Entry 5FUO (X-ray diffraction, 3.60 A resolution); this record covers chains A and L of the 3 polymer chains in the assembly.

Chain A:
Protein: Serum albumin
From: Homo sapiens
Reference sequence: P02768 (ALBU_HUMAN); residues 1-585 here correspond to UniProt positions 25-609 (UniProt number = residue number + 24)
Sequence (585 residues; row label = number of the first residue in the row):
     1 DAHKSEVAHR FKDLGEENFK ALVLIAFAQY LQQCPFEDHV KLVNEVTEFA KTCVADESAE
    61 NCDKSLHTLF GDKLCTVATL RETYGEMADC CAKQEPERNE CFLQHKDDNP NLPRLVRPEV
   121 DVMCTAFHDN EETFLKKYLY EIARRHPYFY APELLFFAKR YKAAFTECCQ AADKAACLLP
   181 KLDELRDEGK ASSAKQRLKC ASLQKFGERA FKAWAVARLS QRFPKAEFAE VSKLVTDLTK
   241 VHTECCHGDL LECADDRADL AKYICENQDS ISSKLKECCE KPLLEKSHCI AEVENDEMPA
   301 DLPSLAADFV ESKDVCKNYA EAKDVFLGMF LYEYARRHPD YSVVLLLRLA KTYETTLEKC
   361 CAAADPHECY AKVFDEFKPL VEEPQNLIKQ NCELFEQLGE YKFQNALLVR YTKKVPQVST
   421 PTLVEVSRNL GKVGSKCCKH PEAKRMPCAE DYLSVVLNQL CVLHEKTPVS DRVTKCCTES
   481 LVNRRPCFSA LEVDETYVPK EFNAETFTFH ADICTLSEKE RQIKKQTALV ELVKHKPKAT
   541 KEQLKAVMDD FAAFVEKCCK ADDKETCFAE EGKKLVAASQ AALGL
Not modelled in the structure: 1-4, 584-585
Swiss-Prot annotation at these positions:
  - binding site (Cu cation): His3
  - binding site (Ca(2+)): Glu6, Asp13, Glu244, Asp249, Glu252, Asp255, Asp259
  - binding site (Zn(2+)): His67, His247, Asp249
  - binding site ((4Z,15Z)-bilirubin IXalpha): Lys240
  - site: Lys4 (Not glycated), Lys20 (Not glycated), Lys41 (Not glycated), Lys64 (Not glycated), Lys73 (Not glycated), Lys93 (Not glycated), Lys106 (Not glycated), Lys136 (Not glycated), Lys159 (Not glycated), Lys174 (Not glycated), Lys181 (Not glycated), Lys190 (Not glycated), Lys195 (Not glycated), Lys199 (Aspirin-acetylated lysine), Lys205 (Not glycated), Lys212 (Not glycated), Lys240 (Not glycated), Lys262 (Not glycated), Lys274 (Not glycated), Lys286 (Not glycated) and 18 more in UniProt
  - modified residue: Ser5 (Phosphoserine), Ser58 (Phosphoserine), Ser65 (Phosphoserine), Thr83 (Phosphothreonine), Lys205 (N6-succinyllysine), Ser273 (Phosphoserine), Ser419 (Phosphoserine), Thr420 (Phosphothreonine), Thr422 (Phosphothreonine), Lys436 (N6-succinyllysine), Ser489 (Phosphoserine), Lys519 (N6-succinyllysine), Lys534 (N6-methyllysine), Lys564 (N6-succinyllysine)
  - glycosylation: Lys12 (N-linked (Glc) (glycation) lysine), Lys51 (N-linked (Glc) (glycation) lysine), Lys137 (N-linked (Glc) (glycation) lysine), Lys162 (N-linked (Glc) (glycation) lysine), Lys199 (N-linked (Glc) (glycation) lysine), Lys225 (N-linked (Glc) (glycation) lysine), Lys233 (N-linked (Glc) (glycation) lysine), Lys276 (N-linked (Glc) (glycation) lysine), Lys281 (N-linked (Glc) (glycation) lysine), Lys313 (N-linked (Glc) (glycation) lysine), Lys317 (N-linked (Glc) (glycation) lysine), Asn318 (N-linked (GlcNAc...) asparagine), Lys323 (N-linked (Glc) (glycation) lysine), Lys351 (N-linked (Glc) (glycation) lysine), Lys378 (N-linked (Glc) (glycation) lysine), Lys413 (N-linked (Glc) (glycation) lysine), Lys439 (N-linked (Glc) (glycation) lysine), Lys444 (N-linked (Glc) (glycation) lysine), Asp494 (N-linked (GlcNAc...) asparagine), Lys525 (N-linked (Glc) (glycation) lysine) and 4 more in UniProt
Cystine bridges: Cys53-Cys62, Cys75-Cys91, Cys90-Cys101, Cys124-Cys169, Cys168-Cys177, Cys200-Cys246, Cys245-Cys253, Cys265-Cys279, Cys278-Cys289, Cys316-Cys361, Cys360-Cys369, Cys392-Cys438, Cys437-Cys448, Cys461-Cys477, Cys476-Cys487, Cys514-Cys559, Cys558-Cys567

Chain L:
Protein: Fab light chain
From: Homo sapiens
Notes: antibody fragment or engineered binder
Sequence (217 residues; each row starts with the number of its first residue):
     1 DIQMTQSPSS VSASVGDRVT ITCQSSPSVW SNFLSWYQQK PGKAPKLLIY EASKLTSGVP
    61 SRFSGSGSGT DFTLTISSLQ PEDFATYYCG GGYSSISDTT FGGGTKVEIK RTVAAPSVFI
   121 FPPSDEQLKS GTASVVCLLN NFYPREAKVQ WKVDNALQSG NSQESVTEQD SKDSTYSLSS
   181 TLTLSKADYE KHKVYACEVT HQGLSSPVTK SFNRGEC
Cystine bridges: Cys23-Cys89, Cys137-Cys197
What the authors report for this chain:
  - mutagenesis - W30A (368-fold): decreased binding to Serum albumin (chain A)

How chain A and chain L interact:
Residue-residue contacts (7):
  Glu495(A) - Ala115(L)
  Glu495(A) - Ser117(L)
  Glu495(A) - Gly203(L)
  Thr496(A) - Val113(L)  hydrogen bond (side chain-backbone)
  Thr496(A) - Ala114(L)
  Lys538(A) - Leu204(L)
  Lys538(A) - Ser205(L)  hydrogen bond
Interface residues without a listed pair, chain A (5 interface residues in all): Val493, Pro499
Interface residues without a listed pair, chain L (8 interface residues in all): Pro116

In short:
5 residues of chain A face 8 of chain L across their interface; the contacts include 2 hydrogen bonds. Polar
pairs include Thr496(A)-Val113(L) and Lys538(A)-Ser205(L). The paper reports that W30A of chain L reduces
binding to Serum albumin (chain A).
Here chain A is Serum albumin and chain L is Fab light chain, both from Homo sapiens. Entry 5FUO (Extending
the half-life of a Fab fragment through generation of a humanised anti-Human Serum Albumin (HSA) ...) was
determined by X-ray diffraction together with 5FUZ from the same study.
